7QJE - chains I and J of the 8 polymer chains in the assembly; structure by electron microscopy, 7.80 A resolution (low resolution: residue-level contacts below are approximate; hydrogen-bond / salt-bridge calls are withheld).

== Chain I ==
Molecule: Gamma-tubulin complex component 4
From: Homo sapiens
Reference sequence: Q9UGJ1 (GCP4_HUMAN); numbering as in UniProt (aligned over 1-667)
Sequence (667 residues; numbered 1 to 667; the number before each row is that of its first residue):
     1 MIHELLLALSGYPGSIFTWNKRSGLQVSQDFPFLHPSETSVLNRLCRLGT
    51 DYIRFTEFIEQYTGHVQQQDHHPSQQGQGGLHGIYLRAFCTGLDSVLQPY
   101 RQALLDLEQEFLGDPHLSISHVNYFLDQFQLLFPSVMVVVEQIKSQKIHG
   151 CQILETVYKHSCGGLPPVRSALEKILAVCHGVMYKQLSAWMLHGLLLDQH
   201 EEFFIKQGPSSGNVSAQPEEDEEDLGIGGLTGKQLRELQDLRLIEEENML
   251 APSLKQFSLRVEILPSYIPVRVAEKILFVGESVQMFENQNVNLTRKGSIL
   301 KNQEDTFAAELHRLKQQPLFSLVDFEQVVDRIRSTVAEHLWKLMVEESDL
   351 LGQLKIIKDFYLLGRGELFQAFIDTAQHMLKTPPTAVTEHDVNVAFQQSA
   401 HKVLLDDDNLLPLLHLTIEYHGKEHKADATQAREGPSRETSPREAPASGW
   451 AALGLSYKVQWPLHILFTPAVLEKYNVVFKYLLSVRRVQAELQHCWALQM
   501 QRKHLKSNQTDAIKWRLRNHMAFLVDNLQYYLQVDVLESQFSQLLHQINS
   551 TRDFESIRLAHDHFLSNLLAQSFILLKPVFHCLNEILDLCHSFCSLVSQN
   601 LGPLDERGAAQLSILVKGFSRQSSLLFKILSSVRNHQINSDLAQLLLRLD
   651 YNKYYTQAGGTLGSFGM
Disordered / not traced: 64-78, 203-255, 286-297, 418-447, 632-667

== Chain J ==
Molecule: Gamma-tubulin complex component 5
From: Homo sapiens
Reference sequence: Q96RT8 (GCP5_HUMAN); numbering as in UniProt (aligned over 1-1024)
Sequence (1024 residues; row label = number of the first residue in the row):
     1 MARHGPPWSRLDAQQERDVRELVRGVAGLQDEADPNFQLALNFAWSNFRF
    51 HRFLDVNSHKIEKTIEGIYEKFVIHSDLSKAASWKRLTEEFLNAPLPSIK
   101 EIKTDAHYSILSLLLCLSDSPSNSSYVETPRNKEVEKKDDFDWGKYLMED
   151 EEMDIGPYMDTPNWSEESEEENDQQPLSREDSGIQVDRTPLEEQDQNRKL
   201 DPCISWKDEPDDRSWLEHHVVHQYWTARPSQFPHSLHLHSNLAAVWDQHL
   251 YSSDPLYVPDDRVLVTETQVIRETLWLLSGVKKLFIFQLIDGKVTVRNNI
   301 IVTHLTHSCLRSVLEQIAAYGQVVFRLQEFIDEVMGHSSESMLPGSGSVP
   351 KKSTEAPFRTYQAFMWALYKYFISFKEELAEIEKCIINNDTTITLAIVVD
   401 KLAPRLSQLKVLHKVFSTGVAEVPPDTRNVVRASHLLNTLYKAILEYDNV
   451 GEASEQTVSLLFSLWVETVRPYLQTVDEWIVHGHLWDGAREFIIQRNKNV
   501 PVNHRDFWYATYTLYSVSEKTENEEKMSDNASASSGSDQGPSSRQHTMVS
   551 FLKPVLKQIIMAGKSMQLLKNLQCAESTTCQAGARDAERKSLYTLFLESV
   601 QSRLRHGEDSTPQVLTEQQATKENLMKMQSIAESHLELDDVHDPLLAINF
   651 ARMYLEQSDFHEKFAGGDVCVDRSSESVTCQTFELTLRSCLYPHIDKQYL
   701 DCCGNLMQTLKKDYRLVEYLQAMRNFFLMEGGDTMYDFYTSIFDKIREKE
   751 TWQNVSFLNVQLQEAVGQRYPEDSSRLSISFENVDTAKKKLPVHILDGLT
   801 LSYKVPWPVDIVISLECQKIYNQVFLLLLQIKWAKYSLDVLLFGELVSTA
   851 EKPRLKEGLIHEQDTVAQFGPQKEPVRQQIHRMFLLRVKLMHFVNSLHNY
   901 IMTRILHSTGLEFQHQVEEAKDLDQLIKIHYRYLSTIHDRCLLREKVSFV
   951 KEAIMKVLNLALMFADGWQAGLGTWRMESIEKMESDFKNCHMFLVTILNK
  1001 AVCRGSFPHLESLALSLMAGMEQS
Disordered / not traced: 1-209, 337-356, 389-390, 423-426, 449-454, 497-546, 573-636, 649-681, 729-732, 745-752, 765-795, 843-878, 969-978, 1002-1006, 1017-1024

== Chain I / chain J interface ==
Contacting residue pairs (16; chain I residue first):
  M1(I) - H304(J)
  E4(I) - H304(J)
  E4(I) - L305(J)
  Y12(I) - V313(J)
  Y12(I) - Q316(J)
  S15(I) - S308(J)
  S15(I) - C309(J)
  I84(I) - E446(J)
  R87(I) - E446(J)
  T91(I) - E455(J)
  L105(I) - I397(J)
  E108(I) - T394(J)
  E108(I) - I397(J)
  K185(I) - D448(J)
  H193(I) - T686(J)
  H390(I) - K1000(J)
Also at the interface, not in a pair above, chain I (15 interface residues in all): G11, G14, F33
Also at the interface, not in a pair above, chain J (19 interface residues in all): L238, W246, A396, L445, Y447, L685

== In short ==
15 residues of chain I face 19 of chain J across their interface.
Chain I is Gamma-tubulin complex component 4 and chain J is Gamma-tubulin complex component 5, both from Homo
sapiens; the structure, Structure of recombinant human gamma-Tubulin Ring Complex 4-spoked assembly
intermediate (spokes 9-12), was determined by electron microscopy, deposited together with 7QJ0, 7QJ1, 7QJ2,
7QJ3, 7QJ4 and 7QJD.
